7T74 - chains M and F of the 14 polymer chains in the assembly; structure by electron microscopy, 3.35 A resolution.

# Chain M
Molecule: RM20A3 Fab Heavy Chain
From: Macaca mulatta
Notes: antibody fragment or engineered binder
Sequence (125 residues; numbered 1 to 113 plus 12 insertion-coded residues; the number before each row is that of its first residue; a row labelled like 82A-82C holds insertion residues (82A, then the next letters in order)):
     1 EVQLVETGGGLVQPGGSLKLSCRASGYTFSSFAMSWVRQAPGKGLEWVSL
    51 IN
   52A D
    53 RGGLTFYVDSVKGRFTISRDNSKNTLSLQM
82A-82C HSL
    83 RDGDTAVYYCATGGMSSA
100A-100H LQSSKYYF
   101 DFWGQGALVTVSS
Disordered / not traced: 113
Disulfide bonds: Cys22-Cys92

# Chain F
Molecule: HIV Envelope ApexGT2 gp41
From: Human immunodeficiency virus 1
Sequence (162 residues; numbered 510 to 673; 2 numbers in that range are skipped by the numbering (no residue carries them; nothing is unmodelled there); the number before each row is that of its first residue):
   510 AVGIGAVSLGFLGAAGSTMGAASMTLTVQARNLLS
   547 GIVQQQSNLLRAPEPQQHLLKDTHWGIKQLQARVLAVEHYLRDQQLLGIW
   597 GCSGKLICCTNVPWNSSWSNRNLSEIWDNMTWLQWDKEISNYTQIIYGLL
   647 EESQNQQEKNEQDLLELDGTKHHHHHH
Disordered / not traced: 510-517, 547-569, 663-673
Disulfide bonds: Cys598-Cys604
Covalent attachments: glycan linked to Asn611, Asn618; N-acetylglucosamine (NAG) linked to Asn625, Asn637

# How chain M and chain F interact
Pairs across the interface (15):
  Asn52(M) with Asp659(F), hydrogen bond
  Arg53(M) with Lys655(F); Asn656(F), hydrogen bond; Asp659(F), salt bridge
  Leu56(M) with Asn656(F); Leu660(F), hydrophobic
  Phe58(M) with Leu660(F), hydrophobic
  Ser98(M) with Glu662(F)
  Ser99(M) with Asp659(F); Glu662(F)
  Ala100(M) with Asp659(F); Glu662(F), hydrogen bond (backbone-side chain)
  Leu100A(M) with Lys655(F)
  Ser100D(M) with Glu662(F)
  Tyr100F(M) with Glu662(F)
Interface residues without a listed pair, chain M (11 interface residues in all): Gln100B
Interface residues without a listed pair, chain F (6 interface residues in all): Gln658

# Summary
The interface between chain M and chain F involves 11 residues on one side and 6 on the other, with 3 hydrogen
bonds and 1 salt bridge. Among the polar pairs are Arg53(M)-Asp659(F), Asn52(M)-Asp659(F) and
Arg53(M)-Asn656(F). Covalently linked N-acetylglucosamine: at Asn625(F) and Asn637(F).
Here chain M is RM20A3 Fab Heavy Chain (Macaca mulatta) and chain F is HIV Envelope ApexGT2 gp41 (Human
immunodeficiency virus 1). Entry 7T74 (HIV-1 Envelope ApexGT2 in complex with PCT64.35S Fab and RM20A3 Fab)
was determined by electron microscopy, deposited together with 7T75 and 7T77.
